3MG8 - chains B and C of the 28 polymer chains in the assembly; structure by X-ray diffraction, 2.59 A resolution.

Chain B:
Protein: Proteasome component Y13
Organism: Saccharomyces cerevisiae
Notes: EC 3.4.25.1
Reference sequence: P23638 (PSA4_YEAST); the construct lacks a stretch of the UniProt sequence and is renumbered around it, so the offset changes along the chain: 3-63 = UniProt 1-61; 64-144 = UniProt 63-143; 145-200 = UniProt 145-200; 202-204 = UniProt 201-203; 2 more segments
Sequence (245 residues; row label = number of the first residue in the row; note: 1 number in that range is skipped by the numbering (no residue carries it; nothing is unmodelled there); a row labelled like 204A-204B holds insertion residues (204A, then the next letters in order)):
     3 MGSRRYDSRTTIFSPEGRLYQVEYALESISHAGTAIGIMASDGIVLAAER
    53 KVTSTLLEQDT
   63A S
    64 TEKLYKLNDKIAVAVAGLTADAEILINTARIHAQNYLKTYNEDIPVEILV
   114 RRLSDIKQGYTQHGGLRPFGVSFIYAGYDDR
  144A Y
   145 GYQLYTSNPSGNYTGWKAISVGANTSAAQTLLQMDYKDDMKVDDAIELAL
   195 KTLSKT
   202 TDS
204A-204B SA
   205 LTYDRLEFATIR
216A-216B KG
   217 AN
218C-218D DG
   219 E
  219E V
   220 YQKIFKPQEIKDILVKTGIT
Unresolved in the structure: 3-12
Swiss-Prot annotation at these positions:
  - cross-link (Glycyl lysine isopeptide (Lys-Gly)): Lys101 (interchain with G-Cter in ubiquitin), Lys199 (interchain with G-Cter in ubiquitin), Lys225 (interchain with G-Cter in ubiquitin)

Chain C:
Protein: Proteasome component PRE6
Organism: Saccharomyces cerevisiae
Notes: EC 3.4.25.1
Reference sequence: P40303 (PSA7_YEAST); the construct lacks a stretch of the UniProt sequence and is renumbered around it, so the offset changes along the chain: 5-62 = UniProt 1-58; 63-143 = UniProt 60-140; 145-180 = UniProt 144-179; 182-203 = UniProt 184-205; 1 more segments
Sequence (243 residues; row label = number of the first residue in the row; note: 3 numbers in that range are skipped by the numbering (no residue carries them; nothing is unmodelled there); a row labelled like 180A-180D holds insertion residues (180A, then the next letters in order)):
     5 MSGYDRALSIFSPDGHIFQVEYALEAVKRGTCAVGVKGKNCVVLGCERRS
    55 TLKLQDTR
   62A I
    63 TPSKVSKIDSHVVLSFSGLNADSRILIEKARVEAQSHRLTLEDPVTVEYL
   113 TRYVAGVQQRYTQSGGVRPFGVSTLIAGFDP
  143A R
   144 D
  144B D
   145 EPKLYQTEPSGIYSSWSAQTIGRNSKTVREFLEKNY
180A-180D DRKE
   182 PPATVEECVKLTVRSLLEVVQT
   206 GAKNIEITVVKPDSDIVALSSEEINQYVTQIEQEKQEQ
Unresolved in the structure: 5-6
Swiss-Prot annotation at these positions:
  - modified residue: Thr63 (Phosphothreonine)

Chain B / chain C interface:
Residue-residue contacts (67):
  Thr13(B) - Leu12(C)
  Thr13(B) - Arg130(C)  hydrogen bond (backbone-side chain)
  Ile14(B) - Leu12(C)  hydrophobic
  Ile14(B) - Gln23(C)
  Phe15(B) - Gln23(C)  hydrogen bond (backbone-side chain)
  Phe15(B) - Tyr26(C)  hydrophobic
  Phe15(B) - Ala27(C)  hydrophobic
  Phe15(B) - Leu81(C)  hydrophobic
  Phe15(B) - Arg130(C)
  Phe15(B) - Pro131(C)
  Phe15(B) - Gly133(C)
  Ser16(B) - Tyr26(C)
  Pro17(B) - Tyr26(C)  hydrophobic
  Pro17(B) - Glu29(C)
  Glu18(B) - Glu29(C)
  Glu18(B) - Arg33(C)  hydrogen bond (backbone-side chain)
  Gly19(B) - Tyr26(C)
  Gly19(B) - Glu29(C)
  Gly19(B) - Ala30(C)
  Arg20(B) - Arg33(C)
  Leu21(B) - Leu81(C)  hydrophobic
  Leu21(B) - Arg130(C)
  Met41(B) - Asp60(C)
  Arg114(B) - Arg86(C)
  Ser117(B) - Arg86(C)  hydrogen bond (backbone-side chain)
  Asp118(B) - Arg86(C)  salt bridge
  Gln121(B) - Ala83(C)
  Gln121(B) - Asp84(C)
  Gln121(B) - Ile87(C)
  Thr124(B) - Arg130(C)  hydrogen bond (backbone-side chain)
  Gln125(B) - Tyr123(C)
  Gln125(B) - Val129(C)
  Gln125(B) - Arg130(C)  hydrogen bond (backbone-backbone)
  Gln125(B) - Phe132(C)
  His126(B) - Gly128(C)
  His126(B) - Val129(C)
  Gly127(B) - Tyr8(C)
  Gly127(B) - Gly128(C)  hydrogen bond (backbone-backbone)
  Gly128(B) - Tyr8(C)
  Tyr144A(B) - Arg62(C)  hydrogen bond (backbone-side chain)
  Tyr144A(B) - Ile62A(C)  hydrophobic
  Tyr146(B) - Arg62(C)  hydrogen bond (backbone-side chain)
  Gln147(B) - Ile62A(C)
  Leu148(B) - Ile62A(C)
  Tyr149(B) - Ile62A(C)
  Ser154(B) - Ala83(C)
  Gly155(B) - Ala83(C)
  Gly155(B) - Arg86(C)  hydrogen bond (backbone-side chain)
  Asn156(B) - Asn82(C)
  Asn156(B) - Ala83(C)
  Tyr157(B) - Pro64(C)
  Tyr157(B) - Arg86(C)
  Thr158(B) - Thr63(C)
  Gly159(B) - Gln59(C)
  Gly159(B) - Asp60(C)  hydrogen bond (backbone-backbone)
  Gly159(B) - Ile62A(C)
  Gly159(B) - Thr63(C)  hydrogen bond (backbone-side chain)
  Trp160(B) - Leu56(C)  hydrophobic
  Trp160(B) - Leu58(C)
  Trp160(B) - Gln59(C)
  Trp160(B) - Asp60(C)
  Lys161(B) - Leu58(C)  hydrogen bond (backbone-backbone)
  Lys161(B) - Gln59(C)
  Ala162(B) - Leu58(C)
  Gln173(B) - Leu56(C)
  Gln177(B) - Leu58(C)
  Tyr180(B) - Leu58(C)  hydrophobic
Interface residues without a listed pair, chain B (38 interface residues in all): Glu110, Leu176
Interface residues without a listed pair, chain C (30 interface residues in all): Lys57

In short:
38 residues of chain B face 30 of chain C across their interface, with 13 hydrogen bonds and 1 salt bridge.
Polar contacts include Asp118(B)-Arg86(C), Thr13(B)-Arg130(C) and Phe15(B)-Gln23(C).
Here chain B is Proteasome component Y13 and chain C is Proteasome component PRE6, both from Saccharomyces
cerevisiae. Entry 3MG8 (Structure of yeast 20S open-gate proteasome with Compound 16) was determined by X-ray
diffraction (same publication as 3MG0, 3MG6, 3MG7 and 3MG4).
